PDB entry 5L5Y | X-ray diffraction, 2.70 A resolution | chains M and b of the 28 polymer chains in the assembly

Chain M:
Protein: Proteasome subunit beta type-7
From: Saccharomyces cerevisiae (strain ATCC 204508 / S288c)
Notes: EC 3.4.25.1
UniProt: P30657 (PSB7_YEAST); residues -12 to 233 here correspond to UniProt positions 21-266 (UniProt number = residue number + 33)
Amino-acid sequence (246 residues; each row starts with the number of its first residue; numbers below 1 keep their minus sign (Thr-12 is residue -12)):
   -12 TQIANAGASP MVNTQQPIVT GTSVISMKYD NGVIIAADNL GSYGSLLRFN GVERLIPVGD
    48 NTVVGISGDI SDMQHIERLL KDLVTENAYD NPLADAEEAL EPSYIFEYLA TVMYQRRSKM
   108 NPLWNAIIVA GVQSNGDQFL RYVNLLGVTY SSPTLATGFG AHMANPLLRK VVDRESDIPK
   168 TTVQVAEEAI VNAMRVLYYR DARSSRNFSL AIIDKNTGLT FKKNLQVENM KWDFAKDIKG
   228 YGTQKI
Disordered / not traced: -12 to 0

Chain b:
Protein: Proteasome subunit beta type-1
From: Saccharomyces cerevisiae (strain ATCC 204508 / S288c)
Notes: EC 3.4.25.1
UniProt: P38624 (PSB1_YEAST); residues 1-196 here correspond to UniProt positions 20-215 (UniProt number = residue number + 19)
Amino-acid sequence (196 residues; each row starts with the number of its first residue):
     1 TSIMAVTFKD GVILGADSRT TTGAYIANRV TDKLTRVHDK IWCCRSGSAA DTQAIADIVQ
    61 YHLELYTSQY GTPSTETAAS VFKELCYENK DNLTAGIIVA GYDDKNKGEV YTIPLGGSVH
   121 KLPYAIAGSG STFIYGYCDK NFRENMSKEE TVDFIKHSLS QAIKWDGSSG GVIRMVVLTA
   181 AGVERLIFYP DEYEQL
Curated features (UniProtKB/Swiss-Prot):
  - active site: Thr1 (Nucleophile)
Covalently attached groups: CARFILZOMIB, bound form (3BV) linked to Thr1
Metal / ion sites: Mg2+: Ile163, Asp166, Ser169
Small-molecule neighbours: CARFILZOMIB, bound form (3BV; N-{(2S)-2-[(morpholin-4-ylacetyl)amino]-4-phenylbutanoyl}-L-leucyl-N-[(2R,3S,4S)-1,3-dihydroxy-2,6-dimethylheptan-4-yl]-L-phenylalaninamide): Arg19, Thr20, Thr21, Thr22, Ala27, Lys33, Arg45, Ser46, Gly47, Ser48, Ala49, Thr52, Thr94, Gly128, Ser129, Ser168

Interface between chain M and chain b:
Contacting residue pairs (63; chain M residue first):
  Ser32(M) - Trp165(b)
  Ser32(M) - Asp166(b)
  Ser32(M) - Gly167(b)  hydrogen bond (backbone-backbone)
  Leu33(M) - Phe133(b)  hydrophobic
  Leu33(M) - Trp165(b)
  Leu34(M) - Lys164(b)
  Leu34(M) - Trp165(b)  hydrogen bond (backbone-backbone)
  Leu34(M) - Asp166(b)
  Leu34(M) - Gly167(b)
  Arg35(M) - Trp165(b)
  Asn37(M) - Trp165(b)
  Phe146(M) - Ala24(b)  hydrophobic
  Phe146(M) - Tyr25(b)
  Tyr185(M) - Glu194(b)  hydrogen bond
  Tyr186(M) - Ile26(b)
  Tyr186(M) - Arg29(b)
  Arg187(M) - Ala24(b)
  Arg187(M) - Tyr25(b)
  Arg187(M) - Ile26(b)  hydrogen bond (backbone-backbone)
  Arg187(M) - Ala27(b)  hydrogen bond (side chain-backbone)
  Arg187(M) - Asn28(b)
  Arg187(M) - Arg29(b)
  Asp188(M) - Ala24(b)
  Asp188(M) - Ile26(b)
  Ala189(M) - Arg19(b)
  Ala189(M) - Ala24(b)  hydrogen bond (backbone-backbone)
  Ala189(M) - Ile26(b)
  Ala189(M) - Gly167(b)
  Arg193(M) - Asp191(b)  salt bridge
  Arg193(M) - Glu194(b)  salt bridge
  Lys218(M) - Arg29(b)  hydrogen bond (backbone-side chain)
  Trp219(M) - Arg29(b)
  Trp219(M) - Gly171(b)
  Trp219(M) - Val172(b)  hydrophobic
  Trp219(M) - Tyr189(b)
  Trp219(M) - Pro190(b)
  Asp220(M) - Tyr189(b)
  Phe221(M) - Arg29(b)
  Phe221(M) - Val30(b)  hydrophobic
  Ala222(M) - Val30(b)  hydrophobic
  Ala222(M) - Arg174(b)  hydrogen bond (backbone-side chain)
  Ala222(M) - Ile187(b)  hydrophobic
  Lys223(M) - Ile187(b)
  Lys223(M) - Tyr189(b)
  Ile225(M) - Val30(b)  hydrophobic
  Ile225(M) - Arg174(b)
  Lys226(M) - Asp32(b)
  Lys226(M) - Arg185(b)
  Gly227(M) - Asp32(b)  hydrogen bond (backbone-side chain)
  Tyr228(M) - Thr35(b)
  Tyr228(M) - Arg45(b)
  Tyr228(M) - Gln53(b)  hydrogen bond (side chain-backbone)
  Tyr228(M) - Ala56(b)
  Tyr228(M) - Asp57(b)  hydrogen bond
  Gln231(M) - Asp32(b)
  Gln231(M) - Leu34(b)
  Gln231(M) - Thr35(b)
  Gln231(M) - Arg36(b)  hydrogen bond (side chain-backbone)
  Gln231(M) - Trp42(b)
  Gln231(M) - Arg185(b)
  Ile233(M) - Arg36(b)
  Ile233(M) - Trp42(b)
  Ile233(M) - Arg185(b)  hydrogen bond (backbone-side chain)
Other interface residues (no listed pair), chain M (27 interface residues in all): Met150, Arg190, Met217
Other interface residues (no listed pair), chain b (35 interface residues in all): Thr21, Ile163, Ser168, Val183

Summary:
The interface between chain M and chain b involves 27 residues on one side and 35 on the other; the contacts
include 13 hydrogen bonds and 2 salt bridges. Polar pairs include Arg193(M)-Asp191(b), Arg193(M)-Glu194(b) and
Tyr185(M)-Glu194(b). Covalently linked CARFILZOMIB, bound form: at Thr1(b).
Chain M is Proteasome subunit beta type-7 and chain b is Proteasome subunit beta type-1, both from
Saccharomyces cerevisiae (strain ATCC 204508 / S288c); the structure, Yeast 20S proteasome with human beta5c
(1-138) and human beta6 (97-111; 118-133) in complex with carfilzomib, was determined by X-ray diffraction
(same publication as 5L52, 5L54, 5L55, 5L5A, 5L5B, 5L5D and 30 further entries).
